PDB entry 5D4A | X-ray diffraction, 1.70 A resolution | chain A

Chain A:
Protein: Fatty acid-binding protein, adipocyte
Organism: Homo sapiens
UniProtKB: P15090 (FABP4_HUMAN); residues 0-131 here correspond to UniProt positions 1-132 (UniProt number = residue number + 1)
Amino-acid sequence (152 residues; numbered -20 to 131; the number before each row is that of its first residue; numbers below 1 keep their minus sign (Met-20 is residue -20)):
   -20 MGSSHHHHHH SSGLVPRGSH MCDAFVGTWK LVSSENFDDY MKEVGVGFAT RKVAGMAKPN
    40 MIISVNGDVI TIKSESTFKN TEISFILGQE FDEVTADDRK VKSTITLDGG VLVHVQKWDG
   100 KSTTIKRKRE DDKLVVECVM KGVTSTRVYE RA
Disordered / not traced: -20 to -5
Sequence notes: expression tag (-20 to -1)
Small-molecule neighbours: 3-(2-phenyl-1H-indol-1-yl)propanoic acid (57Q): Phe16, Tyr19, Met20, Ala33, Ala36, Pro38, Ser53, Ser55, Phe57, Ala75, Asp76, Arg78, Ile104, Arg106, Val115, Arg126, Tyr128
From the paper describing this entry:
  - binding site for 3-(2-phenyl-1H-indol-1-yl)propanoic acid: Arg126, Tyr128

Summary:
Chain A binds 3-(2-phenyl-1H-indol-1-yl)propanoic acid. The paper reports a binding site for
3-(2-phenyl-1H-indol-1-yl)propanoic acid at Arg126 and Tyr128.
Chain A is Fatty acid-binding protein, adipocyte (Homo sapiens); the structure, Crystal Structure of FABP4 in
complex with 3-(2-phenyl-1H-indol-1-yl)propanoic acid, was determined by X-ray diffraction, deposited together
with 5D45, 5D47 and 5D48.
